4N9R - chain A; structure by X-ray diffraction, 1.55 A resolution.

# Chain A
Molecule: Lysozyme C
From: Gallus gallus
Notes: EC 3.2.1.17
UniProt: P00698 (LYSC_CHICK); residues 1-129 here correspond to UniProt positions 19-147 (UniProt number = residue number + 18)
Amino-acid sequence (129 residues; row label = number of the first residue in the row):
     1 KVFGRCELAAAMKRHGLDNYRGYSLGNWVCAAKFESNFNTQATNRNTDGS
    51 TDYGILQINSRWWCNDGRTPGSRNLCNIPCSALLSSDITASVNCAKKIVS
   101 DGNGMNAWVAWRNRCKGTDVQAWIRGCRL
Disulfides: Cys6-Cys127, Cys30-Cys115, Cys64-Cys80, Cys76-Cys94
Ion coordination: Na+: Ser60, Cys64, Ser72, Arg73
Residues lining bound ligands: carbonyl(tetrachloro)oxidoiridium (2T8): Ala10, Ala11, Arg14
Curated features (UniProtKB/Swiss-Prot):
  - active site: Glu35, Asp52
  - binding site (substrate): Asp101

# Summary
Ligands of chain A: carbonyl(tetrachloro)oxidoiridium. Ser60, Cys64, Ser72 and Arg73 coordinate Na+. From
UniProt: active-site residues Glu35 and Asp52 and substrate-binding residue Asp101.
Chain A is Lysozyme C (Gallus gallus); the structure, X-ray structure of the complex between hen egg white
lysozyme and pentacholrocarbonyliridate(III) (1 day), was determined by X-ray diffraction together with 4NHP,
4NHQ, 4NHS, 4NHT and 4NIJ from the same study.
